Entry 9B1W (electron microscopy, 3.26 A resolution); this record covers chains A and Q of the 54 polymer chains in the assembly.

Chain A:
Molecule: 15S rRNA
Source organism: Mycolicibacterium smegmatis
Sequence (1511 nucleotides; each row starts with the number of its first residue):
     7 UUUGGAGAGU UUGAUCCUGG CUCAGGACGA ACGCUGGCGG CGUGCUUAAC ACAUGCAAGU
    67 CGAACGGAAA GGCCCUUUCG GGGGUACUCG AGUGGCGAAC GGGUGAGUAA CACGUGGGUG
   127 AUCUGCCCUG CACUUUGGGA UAAGCCUGGG AAACUGGGUC UAAUACCGAA UACACCCUGC
   187 UGGUCGCAUG GCCUGGUAGG GGAAAGCUUU UGCGGUGUGG GAUGGGCCCG CGGCCUAUCA
   247 GCUUGUUGGU GGGGUGAUGG CCUACCAAGG CGACGACGGG UAGCCGGCCU GAGAGGGUGA
   307 CCGGCCACAC UGGGACUGAG AUACGGCCCA GACUCCUACG GGAGGCAGCA GUGGGGAAUA
   367 UUGCACAAUG GGCGCAAGCC UGAUGCAGCG ACGCCGCGUG AGGGAUGACG GCCUUCGGGU
   427 UGUAAACCUC UUUCAGCACA GACGAAGCGC AAGUGACGGU AUGUGCAGAA GAAGGACCGG
   487 CCAACUACGU GCCAGCAGCC XCGGUAAUAC GUAGGGUCCG AGCGUUGUCC GGAAUUACUG
   547 GGCGUAAAGA GCUCGUAGGU GGUUUGUCGC GUUGUUCGUG AAAACUCACA GCUUAACUGU
   607 GGGCGUGCGG GCGAUACGGG CAGACUAGAG UACUGCAGGG GAGACUGGAA UUCCUGGUGU
   667 AGCGGUGGAA UGCGCAGAUA UCAGGAGGAA CACCGGUGGC GAAGGCGGGU CUCUGGGCAG
   727 UAACUGACGC UGAGGAGCGA AAGCGUGGGG AGCGAACAGG AUUAGAUACC CUGGUAGUCC
   787 ACGCCGUAAA CGGUGGGUAC UAGGUGUGGG UUUCCUUCCU UGGGAUCCGU GCCGUAGCUA
   847 ACGCAUUAAG UACCCCGCCU GGGGAGUACG GCCGCAAGGC UAAAACUCAA AGGAAUUGAC
   907 GGGGGCCCGC ACAAGCGGCG GAGCAUGUGG AUUAAUUCGA UGCAACGCGA AGAACCUUAC
   967 CUGGGUUUGA CAUGCACAGG ACGCCGGCAG AGAUGUCGGU UCCCUUGUGG CCUGUGUGCA
  1027 GGUGGUGCAU GGCUGUCGUC AGCUCGUGUC GUGAGAUGUU GGGUUAAGUC CCGCAACGAG
  1087 CGCAACCCUU GUCUCAUGUU GCCAGCACGU UAUGGUGGGG ACUCGUGAGA GACUGCCGGG
  1147 GUCAACUCGG AGGAAGGUGG GGAUGACGUC AAGUCAUCAU GCCCCUUAUG UCCAGGGCUU
  1207 CACACAUGCU ACAAUGGCCG GUACAAAGGG CUGCGAUGCC GUGAGGUGGA GCGAAUCCUU
  1267 UCAAAGCCGG UCUCAGUUCG GAUCGGGGUC UGCAACUCGA CCCCGUGAAG UCGGAGUCGC
  1327 UAGUAAUCGC AGAUCAGCAA CGCUGCGGUG AAUACGUUCC CGGGCCUUGU ACACACCGCC
  1387 CGUCACGUCA UGAAAGUCGG UAACACCCGA AGCCGGUGGC CUAACCCUUG UGGAGGGAGC
  1447 CGUCGAAGGU GGGAUCGGCG AUUGGGACGA AGUCGUAACA AGGUAGCCGU ACCGGAAGGU
  1507 GCGGCUGGAU C
Modified positions: G7M (N7-methyl-guanosine-5'-monophosphate) at position 507
Metal / ion sites: Mg2+ site 1: U9, G10; Mg2+ site 2 near U16 (its only coordinating residue here); Mg2+ site 3: U17, U18; Mg2+ site 4: U24, G25; Mg2+ site 5 near A37 (its only coordinating residue here); Mg2+ site 6: U41, G42; Mg2+ site 7: G48, U49, G396, C398; Mg2+ site 8: U52, U110, G111; Mg2+ site 9 near A57 (its only coordinating residue here); Mg2+ site 10: G65, U66; Mg2+ site 11 near G96 (its only coordinating residue here); Mg2+ site 12: A105, C106; 152 more Mg2+ sites not listed

Chain Q:
Molecule: Small ribosomal subunit protein uS17
Source organism: Mycolicibacterium smegmatis
UniProtKB: A0QSE0 (RS17_MYCS2); residue numbers follow UniProt; this construct covers 4-97
Amino-acid sequence (94 residues; each row starts with the number of its first residue):
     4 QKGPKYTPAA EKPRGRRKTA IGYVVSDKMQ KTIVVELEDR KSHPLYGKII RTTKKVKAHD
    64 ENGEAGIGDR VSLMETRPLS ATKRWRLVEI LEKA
Swiss-Prot annotation at these positions:
  - cross-link: Lys96 (Isoglutamyl lysine isopeptide (Lys-Gln) (interchain with Q-Cter in protein Pup))

How chain A and chain Q interact:
Contacting residue pairs (60):
  G123(A) - Arg19(Q)  hydrogen bond to the sugar
  G124(A) - Gly18(Q)  phosphate contact
  G124(A) - Arg19(Q)  sugar contact
  U125(A) - Arg17(Q)  phosphate contact
  G126(A) - Arg17(Q)  hydrogen bond to the base
  A127(A) - Arg80(Q)  salt bridge to the phosphate
  A127(A) - Pro81(Q)  base contact
  G136(A) - Gly6(Q)  hydrogen bond to the sugar
  G136(A) - Pro7(Q)  hydrogen bond to the sugar
  G136(A) - Lys8(Q)  hydrogen bond to the base
  C137(A) - Lys5(Q)  phosphate contact
  C137(A) - Gly6(Q)  sugar contact
  A180(A) - Tyr9(Q)  sugar contact
  G192(A) - Arg17(Q)  hydrogen bond to the phosphate
  C193(A) - Arg17(Q)  salt bridge to the phosphate
  C193(A) - Arg20(Q)  salt bridge to the phosphate
  C193(A) - Met77(Q)  sugar contact
  C193(A) - Arg89(Q)  hydrogen bond to the phosphate
  A194(A) - Arg80(Q)  hydrogen bond to the base
  A194(A) - Arg89(Q)  salt bridge to the phosphate
  U195(A) - Arg80(Q)  hydrogen bond to the base
  U200(A) - Tyr9(Q)  hydrogen bond to the base
  G225(A) - Thr10(Q)  hydrogen bond to the base
  G226(A) - Thr10(Q)  sugar contact
  G226(A) - Ala12(Q)  phosphate contact
  C234(A) - Arg87(Q)  hydrogen bond to the phosphate
  C235(A) - Arg87(Q)  salt bridge to the phosphate
  G236(A) - Lys57(Q)  hydrogen bond to the phosphate
  C237(A) - Lys57(Q)  salt bridge to the phosphate
  G254(A) - Gln33(Q)  hydrogen bond to the sugar
  G254(A) - Thr35(Q)  phosphate contact
  G254(A) - Ser83(Q)  hydrogen bond to the phosphate
  G254(A) - Ala84(Q)  phosphate contact
  G254(A) - Lys86(Q)  phosphate contact
  G255(A) - Lys34(Q)  hydrogen bond to the phosphate
  G255(A) - Lys86(Q)  salt bridge to the phosphate
  U256(A) - Lys34(Q)  salt bridge to the phosphate
  U264(A) - Arg80(Q)  sugar contact
  U264(A) - Pro81(Q)  hydrogen bond to the sugar
  G265(A) - Leu82(Q)  phosphate contact
  G266(A) - Leu82(Q)  phosphate contact
  A273(A) - Lys31(Q)  sugar contact
  A274(A) - Lys31(Q)  hydrogen bond to the sugar
  G275(A) - Lys31(Q)  salt bridge to the phosphate
  G275(A) - Met32(Q)  phosphate contact
  G276(A) - Met32(Q)  phosphate contact
  C277(A) - Lys58(Q)  salt bridge to the phosphate
  C280(A) - Arg54(Q)  base contact
  C280(A) - Thr55(Q)  base contact
  C280(A) - Thr56(Q)  hydrogen bond to the base
  C544(A) - Leu48(Q)  base contact
  U566(A) - Lys51(Q)  salt bridge to the phosphate
  C576(A) - Arg43(Q)  sugar contact
  G577(A) - Arg43(Q)  sugar contact
  G577(A) - Ile52(Q)  sugar contact
  G615(A) - Lys21(Q)  hydrogen bond to the phosphate
  G616(A) - Arg19(Q)  hydrogen bond to the phosphate
  G616(A) - Lys21(Q)  salt bridge to the phosphate
  G617(A) - Arg19(Q)  salt bridge to the phosphate
  G625(A) - Arg43(Q)  sugar contact
Other interface residues (no listed pair), chain A (47 interface residues in all): C191, G227, C267, G301, G565, G624, G626, C627
Other interface residues (no listed pair), chain Q (41 interface residues in all): Tyr26, Val37, Glu64, Glu78, Val91, Glu95

Overview:
Chain A and chain Q form an interface of 47 and 41 residues respectively; the contacts include 21 hydrogen
bonds and 13 salt bridges. Polar contacts include G126(A)-Arg17(Q), G136(A)-Lys8(Q) and A194(A)-Arg80(Q).
U9(A) and G10(A) coordinate Mg2+ site 1.
Chain A is 15S rRNA and chain Q is Small ribosomal subunit protein uS17, both from Mycolicibacterium
smegmatis; the structure, HWS19 strain WT mycobacterial ribosome, was determined by electron microscopy.
